1GO4 - chains E and H of the 8 polymer chains in the assembly; structure by X-ray diffraction, 2.05 A resolution.

# Chain E (and H)
Name: Mitotic spindle assembly checkpoint protein MAD1
Source organism: Homo sapiens
Notes: chain H of this document is another copy of the same molecule, construct and numbering; everything in this record applies to it too
UniProt: Q9Y6D9 (MD1L1_HUMAN), isoform Q9Y6D9-3; residues 485-584 here correspond to UniProt positions 393-492 (UniProt number = residue number - 92)
Sequence (100 residues; row label = number of the first residue in the row):
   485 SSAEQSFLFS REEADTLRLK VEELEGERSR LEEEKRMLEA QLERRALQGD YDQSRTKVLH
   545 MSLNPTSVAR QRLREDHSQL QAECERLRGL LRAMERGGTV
Unresolved in the structure: 485-492, 580-584 (chain H: 485-486, 580-584)
Reported in the primary citation:
  - conformationally variable residues (loop rearrangement): Leu531 to Arg539

# How chain E and chain H interact
Contacting residue pairs (12; chain E residue first):
  Phe493(E) - Arg528(H)
  Arg495(E) - Arg528(H)  hydrogen bond (backbone-side chain)
  Glu496(E) - Met521(H)
  Glu496(E) - Arg528(H)  salt bridge
  Asp499(E) - Ala524(H)
  Asp499(E) - Arg528(H)  salt bridge
  Thr500(E) - Arg520(H)
  Thr500(E) - Met521(H)
  Leu503(E) - Arg520(H)
  Leu503(E) - Glu523(H)
  Lys504(E) - Arg520(H)
  Glu507(E) - Arg520(H)  salt bridge
Interface residues without a listed pair, chain H (6 interface residues in all): Gln525

# Summary
Chain E and chain H form an interface of 8 and 6 residues respectively; the contacts include 1 hydrogen bond
and 3 salt bridges. Among the polar pairs are Glu496(E)-Arg528(H), Asp499(E)-Arg528(H) and
Glu507(E)-Arg520(H). From the paper: conformational variability at Leu531(E).
Both chains are Mitotic spindle assembly checkpoint protein MAD1 (Homo sapiens). Entry 1GO4 (Crystal structure
of Mad1-Mad2 reveals a conserved Mad2 binding motif in Mad1 and Cdc20) was determined by X-ray diffraction.
